6RVL - chain A; structure by X-ray diffraction, 1.72 A resolution.

Chain A:
Molecule: Carbonic anhydrase 2
From: Homo sapiens
Notes: EC 4.2.1.1
Reference sequence: P00918 (CAH2_HUMAN); the author numbering skips numbers that UniProt does not, so the offset changes along the chain: 1-125 = UniProt 1-125; 127-261 = UniProt 126-260
Sequence (262 residues; numbered -1 to 261; 1 number in that range is skipped by the numbering (no residue carries it; nothing is unmodelled there); the number before each row is that of its first residue; numbers below 1 keep their minus sign (Met-1 is residue -1)):
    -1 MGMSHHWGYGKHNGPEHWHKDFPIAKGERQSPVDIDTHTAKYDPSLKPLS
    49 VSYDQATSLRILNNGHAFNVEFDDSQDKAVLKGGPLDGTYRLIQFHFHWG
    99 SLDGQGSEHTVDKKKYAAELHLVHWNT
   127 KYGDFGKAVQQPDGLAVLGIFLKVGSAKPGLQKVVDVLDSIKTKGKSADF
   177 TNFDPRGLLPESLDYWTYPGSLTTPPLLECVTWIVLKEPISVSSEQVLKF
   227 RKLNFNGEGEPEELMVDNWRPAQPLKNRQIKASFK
Unresolved in the structure: -1 to 3, 261
Construct notes: initiating methionine (-1); expression tag (0)
Curated features (UniProtKB/Swiss-Prot):
  - active site: His64 (Proton donor/acceptor)
  - binding site (Zn(2+)): His94, His96, His119
  - binding site (substrate): Thr199, Thr200
  - site: Tyr7 (Fine-tunes the proton-transfer properties of H-64), Asn62 (Fine-tunes the proton-transfer properties of H-64), Asn67 (Fine-tunes the proton-transfer properties of H-64), Gln92 (Involved in the binding of some activators, including histamine and L-histidine)
  - modified residue: Ser2 (N-acetylserine), Ser166 (Phosphoserine), Ser173 (Phosphoserine)
Ion coordination: Zn2+: His94, His96, His119 (together with KKE)
Residues lining bound ligands: KKE (1-[1,1-bis(oxidanyl)-3H-2,1-benzoxaborol-1-ium-6-yl]-3-phenyl-thiourea): Gln92, His94, His96, Glu106, His119, Val121, Phe131, Val135, Leu141, Val143, Leu198, Thr199, Thr200, Pro202, Leu204, Trp209
Reported in the primary citation:
  - binding site for KKE: Gln92, Phe131, Val135, Val143, Leu198, Thr199, Thr200, Pro202 (from molecular simulation)
  - specificity-determining residues: Phe131 (proposed by the authors, not directly observed)

In short:
Chain A binds compound KKE. The Zn2+ site is built by His94, His96 and His119. Curated annotation (UniProt)
lists active-site residue His64, 3 Zn2+-binding residues and substrate-binding residues Thr199 and Thr200. The
paper reports a binding site for KKE at Gln92, Phe131 and Val135 among others; the specificity determinant
Phe131.
Chain A is Carbonic anhydrase 2 (Homo sapiens); the structure, Crystal structure of hCA II with Urea,
N-(1,3-dihydro-1-hydroxy-2,1-benzoxaborol-6-yl)-?N'-phenyl-, was determined by X-ray diffraction (same
publication as 6RVF, 6RVK and 6RW1).
